PDB entry 6LSM | X-ray diffraction, 2.75 A resolution | chains C and E of the 6 polymer chains in the assembly

== Chain C ==
Name: Tubulin alpha-1B chain
Organism: Sus scrofa
Reference sequence: Q2XVP4 (TBA1B_PIG); numbering as in UniProt (aligned over 1-450)
Amino-acid sequence (450 residues; numbered 1 to 450; the number before each row is that of its first residue):
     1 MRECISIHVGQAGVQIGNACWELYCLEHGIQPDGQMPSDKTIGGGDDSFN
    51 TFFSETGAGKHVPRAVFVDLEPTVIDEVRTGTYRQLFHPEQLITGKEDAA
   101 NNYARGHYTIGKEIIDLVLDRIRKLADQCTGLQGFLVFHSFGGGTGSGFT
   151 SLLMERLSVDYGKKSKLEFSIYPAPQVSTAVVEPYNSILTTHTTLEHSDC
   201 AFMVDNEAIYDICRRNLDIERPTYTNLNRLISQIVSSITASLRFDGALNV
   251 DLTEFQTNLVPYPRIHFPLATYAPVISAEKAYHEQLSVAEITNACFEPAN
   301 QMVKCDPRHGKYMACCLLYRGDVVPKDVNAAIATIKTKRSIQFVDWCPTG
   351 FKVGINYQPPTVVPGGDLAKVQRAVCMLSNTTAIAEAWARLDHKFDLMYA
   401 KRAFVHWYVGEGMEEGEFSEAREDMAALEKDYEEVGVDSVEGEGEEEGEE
Unresolved in the structure: 441-450
UniProt features mapped onto this chain:
  - motif: M1 to C4 (MREC motif)
  - active site: E254
  - binding site (GTP): G10, Q11, A12, Q15, E71, A99, S140, G143, G144, T145, G146, T179, E183, N206, Y224, N228, L252
  - binding site (Mg(2+)): E71
  - modified residue: K40 (N6,N6,N6-trimethyllysine), S48 (Phosphoserine), S232 (Phosphoserine), Y282 (3'-nitrotyrosine), R339 (Omega-N-methylarginine), S439 (Phosphoserine), E443 (5-glutamyl polyglutamate), E445 (5-glutamyl polyglutamate)
  - cross-link (Glycyl lysine isopeptide (Lys-Gly)): K326 (interchain with G-Cter in ubiquitin), K370 (interchain with G-Cter in ubiquitin)
Ion coordination: Ca2+: D39, T41, G44, E55
Residues lining bound ligands: GTP (guanosine-5'-triphosphate): V9, G10, Q11, A12, Q15, I16, D69, D98, A99, A100, N101, S140, G142, G143, G144, T145, G146, I171, P173, V177, S178, T179, E183, N206, Y224, L227, N228, I231

== Chain E ==
Name: Stathmin-4
Organism: Mus musculus
Reference sequence: P63042 (STMN4_MOUSE); residues 5-145 here correspond to UniProt positions 49-189 (UniProt number = residue number + 44)
Amino-acid sequence (143 residues; numbered 3 to 145; the number before each row is that of its first residue):
     3 MADMEVIELNKCTSGQSFEVILKPPSFDGVPEFNASLPRRRDPSLEEIQK
    53 KLEAAEERRKYQEAELLKHLAEKREHEREVIQKAIEENNNFIKMAKEKLA
   103 QKMESNKENREAHLAAMLERLQEKDKHAEEVRKNKELKEEASR
Unresolved in the structure: 3-5, 29-43, 145
Construct notes: initiating methionine (3); expression tag (4)

== Chain C / chain E interface ==
Contacting residue pairs - 30 pairs, chain C then chain E:
  H107(C) - K104(E)
  H107(C) - M105(E)
  Y108(C) - K104(E)
  Y108(C) - M105(E)  hydrophobic
  Y108(C) - N108(E)
  T109(C) - R112(E)
  K112(C) - M105(E)
  E155(C) - L101(E)
  E155(C) - K104(E)  salt bridge
  R156(C) - L101(E)
  S158(C) - F93(E)
  S158(C) - I94(E)
  V159(C) - I94(E)
  V159(C) - A97(E)  hydrophobic
  V159(C) - K98(E)
  G162(C) - N90(E)
  G162(C) - I94(E)
  K163(C) - N90(E)
  K163(C) - F93(E)
  E196(C) - F93(E)
  H197(C) - F93(E)
  G410(C) - R112(E)
  G410(C) - H115(E)
  E411(C) - N108(E)  hydrogen bond (backbone-side chain)
  E411(C) - R112(E)  salt bridge
  G412(C) - N108(E)  hydrogen bond (backbone-side chain)
  G412(C) - N111(E)  hydrogen bond (backbone-side chain)
  G412(C) - R112(E)
  M413(C) - N108(E)
  E414(C) - N111(E)  hydrogen bond
Other interface residues (no listed pair), chain C (20 interface residues in all): L152, T193, E417
Other interface residues (no listed pair), chain E (13 interface residues in all): S107

== In short ==
20 residues of chain C and 13 residues of chain E are in contact; the contacts include 4 hydrogen bonds and 2
salt bridges. Polar pairs include E155(C)-K104(E), E411(C)-R112(E) and E411(C)-N108(E). Chain C binds GTP.
Here chain C is Tubulin alpha-1B chain (Sus scrofa) and chain E is Stathmin-4 (Mus musculus). Entry 6LSM
(Tubulin Polymerization Inhibitors) was determined by X-ray diffraction.
